Entry 1N3N (X-ray diffraction, 3.00 A resolution); this record covers chains A and I of the 3 polymer chains in the assembly.

Chain A:
Molecule: H-2 class I histocompatibility antigen, D-B alpha chain
From: Mus musculus
Notes: fragment: extracellular domains
UniProt: P01899 (HA11_MOUSE); residues 1-280 here correspond to UniProt positions 25-304 (UniProt number = residue number + 24)
Sequence (280 residues; row label = number of the first residue in the row):
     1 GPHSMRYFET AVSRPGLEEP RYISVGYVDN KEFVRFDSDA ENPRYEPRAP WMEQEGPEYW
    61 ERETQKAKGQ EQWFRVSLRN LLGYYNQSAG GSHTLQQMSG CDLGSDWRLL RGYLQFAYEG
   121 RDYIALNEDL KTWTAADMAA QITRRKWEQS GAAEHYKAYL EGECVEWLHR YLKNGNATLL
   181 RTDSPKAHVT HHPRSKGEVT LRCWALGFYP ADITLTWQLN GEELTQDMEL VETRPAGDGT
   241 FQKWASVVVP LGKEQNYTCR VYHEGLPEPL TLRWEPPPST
Disordered / not traced: 277-280
Cystine bridges: Cys-101/Cys-164, Cys-203/Cys-259

Chain I:
Molecule: mycobacterial hsp60 decameric epitope
Sequence (10 residues; row label = number of the first residue in the row):
     1 SALQNAASIA

Chain A / chain I interface:
Residue-residue contacts - 45 pairs, chain A then chain I:
  Tyr-7(A) / Ser-1(I)
  Tyr-7(A) / Ala-2(I)
  Tyr-45(A) / Ala-2(I)
  Glu-63(A) / Ser-1(I)
  Glu-63(A) / Ala-2(I)  hydrogen bond (side chain-backbone)
  Lys-66(A) / Ser-1(I)  hydrogen bond
  Lys-66(A) / Ala-2(I)  hydrogen bond (side chain-backbone)
  Lys-66(A) / Gln-4(I)
  Gln-70(A) / Leu-3(I)  hydrogen bond (side chain-backbone)
  Gln-70(A) / Gln-4(I)
  Gln-70(A) / Asn-5(I)  hydrogen bond
  Trp-73(A) / Asn-5(I)
  Trp-73(A) / Ala-6(I)  hydrogen bond (side chain-backbone)
  Trp-73(A) / Ser-8(I)
  Trp-73(A) / Ile-9(I)
  Val-76(A) / Ile-9(I)  hydrophobic
  Ser-77(A) / Ile-9(I)
  Ser-77(A) / Ala-10(I)  hydrogen bond (side chain-backbone)
  Asn-80(A) / Ala-10(I)  hydrogen bond (side chain-backbone)
  Tyr-84(A) / Ala-10(I)  hydrogen bond (side chain-backbone)
  Gln-97(A) / Leu-3(I)
  Gln-97(A) / Asn-5(I)  hydrogen bond
  Ser-99(A) / Leu-3(I)
  Phe-116(A) / Asn-5(I)
  Thr-143(A) / Ala-10(I)  hydrogen bond (side chain-backbone)
  Lys-146(A) / Ile-9(I)
  Lys-146(A) / Ala-10(I)  hydrogen bond (side chain-backbone)
  Trp-147(A) / Ser-8(I)  hydrogen bond (side chain-backbone)
  Trp-147(A) / Ile-9(I)  hydrogen bond (side chain-backbone)
  Trp-147(A) / Ala-10(I)
  Ser-150(A) / Ser-8(I)  hydrogen bond
  Ala-152(A) / Ala-6(I)  hydrophobic
  Ala-152(A) / Ser-8(I)
  His-155(A) / Gln-4(I)  hydrogen bond (side chain-backbone)
  His-155(A) / Asn-5(I)
  His-155(A) / Ala-6(I)
  Tyr-156(A) / Asn-5(I)
  Tyr-156(A) / Ala-6(I)  hydrogen bond (side chain-backbone)
  Tyr-159(A) / Ser-1(I)  hydrogen bond (side chain-backbone)
  Tyr-159(A) / Ala-2(I)
  Tyr-159(A) / Leu-3(I)  hydrophobic
  Glu-163(A) / Ser-1(I)  hydrogen bond
  Glu-163(A) / Ala-2(I)
  Trp-167(A) / Ser-1(I)
  Tyr-171(A) / Ser-1(I)  hydrogen bond (side chain-backbone)
Also at the interface, not in a pair above, chain A (30 interface residues in all): Met-5, Glu-9, Tyr-59, Phe-74, Leu-81, Leu-114
Also at the interface, not in a pair above, chain I (10 interface residues in all): Ala-7
The authors on this interface:
  - pairs named by the authors: Trp-73(A)/Ala-6(I) (hydrogen bond), Ser-150(A)/Ser-8(I) (hydrogen bond), Tyr-156(A)/Ser-8(I) (water-mediated contact)

Summary:
The interface between chain A and chain I involves 30 residues on one side and 10 on the other, with 20
hydrogen bonds. Polar pairs include Glu-63(A)/Ala-2(I), Lys-66(A)/Ser-1(I) and Lys-66(A)/Ala-2(I). The paper
describes hydrogen bonds between Trp-73(A) and Ala-6(I) and Ser-150(A) and Ser-8(I); a water-mediated contact
between Tyr-156(A) and Ser-8(I).
Chain A is H-2 class I histocompatibility antigen, D-B alpha chain (Mus musculus) and chain I is mycobacterial
hsp60 decameric epitope; the structure, Crystal structure of a mycobacterial hsp60 epitope with the murine
class I MHC molecule H-2Db, was determined by X-ray diffraction.
